Entry 3AZM (X-ray diffraction, 2.89 A resolution); this record covers chains D and I of the 10 polymer chains in the assembly.

== Chain D ==
Name: Histone H2B type 1-J
From: Homo sapiens
UniProtKB: P06899 (H2B1J_HUMAN); residues 0-125 here correspond to UniProt positions 1-126 (UniProt number = residue number + 1)
Amino-acid sequence (129 residues; each row starts with the number of its first residue; numbers below 1 keep their minus sign (Gly-3 is residue -3)):
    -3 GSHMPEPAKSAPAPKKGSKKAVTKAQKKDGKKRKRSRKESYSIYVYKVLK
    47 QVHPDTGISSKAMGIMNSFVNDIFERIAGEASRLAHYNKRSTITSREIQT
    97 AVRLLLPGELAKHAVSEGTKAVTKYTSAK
Disordered / not traced: -3 to 29, 125
Construct notes: expression tag (-3 to -1)

== Chain I ==
Molecule: 146-nt DNA strand
Sequence (146 nucleotides; numbered 1 to 146; the number before each row is that of its first residue):
     1 ATCAATATCCACCTGCAGATTCTACCAAAAGTGTATTTGGAAACTGCTCC
    51 ATCAAAAGGCATGTTCAGCTGAATTCAGCTGAACATGCCTTTTGATGGAG
   101 CAGTTTCCAAATACACTTTTGGTAGAATCTGCAGGTGGATATTGAT
Disordered / not traced: 146
Bound ions: Mn2+ site 1 near DG100 (its only coordinating residue here); Mn2+ site 2 near DG121 (its only coordinating residue here); Mn2+ site 3 near DA133 (its only coordinating residue here)

== Interface between chain D and chain I ==
Contacting residue pairs (18):
  Lys30(D) - DG103(I)  hydrogen bond to the phosphate
  Lys30(D) - DT104(I)  hydrogen bond to the phosphate
  Ser32(D) - DG103(I)  hydrogen bond to the phosphate
  Arg33(D) - DA27(I)  phosphate contact
  Arg33(D) - DA28(I)  sugar contact
  Glu35(D) - DA29(I)  phosphate contact
  Tyr42(D) - DT20(I)  phosphate contact
  Tyr42(D) - DT21(I)  hydrogen bond to the phosphate
  Gly53(D) - DT20(I)  phosphate contact
  Ile54(D) - DT20(I)  hydrogen bond to the phosphate
  Ser55(D) - DA19(I)  phosphate contact
  Ser56(D) - DA19(I)  hydrogen bond to the phosphate
  Arg86(D) - DG39(I)  phosphate contact
  Arg86(D) - DG40(I)  salt bridge to the phosphate
  Ser87(D) - DT38(I)  phosphate contact
  Ser87(D) - DG39(I)  hydrogen bond to the phosphate
  Thr88(D) - DT38(I)  phosphate contact
  Thr88(D) - DG39(I)  hydrogen bond to the phosphate

== Summary ==
Chain D and chain I form an interface of 12 and 11 residues respectively; the contacts include 8 hydrogen
bonds and 1 salt bridge. Among the polar pairs are Lys30(D)-DG103(I), Lys30(D)-DT104(I) and Ser32(D)-DG103(I).
Here chain D is Histone H2B type 1-J (Homo sapiens) and chain I is a 146-nt DNA strand. Entry 3AZM (Crystal
Structure of Human Nucleosome Core Particle Containing H4K79Q mutation) was determined by X-ray diffraction,
deposited together with 3AYW, 3AZE, 3AZF, 3AZG, 3AZH, 3AZJ and 3 further entries.
